Entry 6S1R (X-ray diffraction, 1.80 A resolution); this record covers chains A and B.

Chain A:
Molecule: Histone acetyltransferase type B subunit 2
Organism: Schizosaccharomyces pombe
UniProt: O94244 (HAT2_SCHPO); numbering as in UniProt (aligned over 2-430)
Chain sequence (430 residues; each row starts with the number of its first residue):
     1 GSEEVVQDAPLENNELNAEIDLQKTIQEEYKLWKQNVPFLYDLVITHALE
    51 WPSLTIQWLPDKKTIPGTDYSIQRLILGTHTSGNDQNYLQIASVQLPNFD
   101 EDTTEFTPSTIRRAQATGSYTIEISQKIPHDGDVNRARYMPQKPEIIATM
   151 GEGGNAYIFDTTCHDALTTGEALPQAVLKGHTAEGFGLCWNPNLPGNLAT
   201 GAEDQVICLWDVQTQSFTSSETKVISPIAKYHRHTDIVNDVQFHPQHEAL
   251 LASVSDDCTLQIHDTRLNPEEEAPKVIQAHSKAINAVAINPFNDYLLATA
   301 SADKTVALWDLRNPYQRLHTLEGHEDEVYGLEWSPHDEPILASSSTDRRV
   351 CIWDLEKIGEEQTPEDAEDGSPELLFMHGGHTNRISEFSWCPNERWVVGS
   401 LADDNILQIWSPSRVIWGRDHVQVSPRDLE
Not modelled in the structure: 1-11, 103-117, 270-271, 420-430
Construct notes: expression tag (1)
UniProt features mapped onto this chain:
  - region: E365 to D369 (Interaction with the histone H4 N-terminus)
  - site: L296 (Important for interaction with HAT1)
  - modified residue: S425 (Phosphoserine)

Chain B:
Molecule: Histone H4
UniProt: P09322 (H4_SCHPO); residues 14-44 here = UniProt positions 14-44
Chain sequence (31 residues; numbered 14 to 44; the number before each row is that of its first residue):
    14 GGAKRHRKILRDNIQGITKPAIRRLARRGGV
Not modelled in the structure: 14-29

Chain A / chain B interface:
Contacting residue pairs - 34 pairs, chain A then chain B:
  E29(A) - V44(B)
  L32(A) - G43(B)
  W33(A) - G42(B)
  W33(A) - G43(B)
  N36(A) - L38(B)
  N36(A) - G43(B)  hydrogen bond (side chain-backbone)
  F39(A) - I35(B)
  L40(A) - L38(B)  hydrophobic
  L40(A) - A39(B)  hydrophobic
  L40(A) - G42(B)
  L40(A) - G43(B)
  R349(A) - V44(B)
  K357(A) - R36(B)
  Q362(A) - R40(B)
  D366(A) - R37(B)
  D366(A) - R40(B)  hydrogen bond (backbone-side chain)
  D369(A) - R40(B)
  D369(A) - R41(B)  salt bridge
  G370(A) - R40(B)  hydrogen bond (backbone-side chain)
  S371(A) - R40(B)  hydrogen bond (backbone-side chain)
  P372(A) - R40(B)
  L374(A) - R36(B)
  L374(A) - R40(B)  hydrogen bond (backbone-side chain)
  L375(A) - R36(B)  hydrogen bond (backbone-side chain)
  L375(A) - A39(B)
  F376(A) - A39(B)
  M377(A) - A39(B)  hydrogen bond (backbone-backbone)
  M377(A) - R40(B)
  M377(A) - R41(B)
  M377(A) - G42(B)
  I416(A) - I35(B)  hydrophobic
  I416(A) - R36(B)
  I416(A) - A39(B)  hydrophobic
  R419(A) - K32(B)
Interface residues without a listed pair, chain A (22 interface residues in all): G379, V415
Interface residues without a listed pair, chain B (12 interface residues in all): I30
From the paper, about this interface:
  - interface residues, chain A: L40(A), D366(A), D369(A), I416(A)
  - interface residues, chain B: I35(B), L38(B), R40(B), R41(B)

In short:
22 residues of chain A face 12 of chain B across their interface, with 7 hydrogen bonds and 1 salt bridge.
Among the polar pairs are D369(A)-R41(B), N36(A)-G43(B) and D366(A)-R40(B). The paper reports interface
residues L40(A), D366(A) and I35(B) among others.
Here chain A is Histone acetyltransferase type B subunit 2 (Schizosaccharomyces pombe) and chain B is Histone
H4. Entry 6S1R (Structure of fission yeast Mis16 bound to histone H4) was determined by X-ray diffraction
(same publication as 6S1L and 6S29).
